PDB entry 4UQJ | electron microscopy, 10.40 A resolution (very low resolution: no residue pairs are listed; an interface is given only as per-side residue counts) | chains B and D of the 4 polymer chains in the assembly

Chain B (and D):
Protein: Glutamate receptor 2
Source organism: Rattus norvegicus
Notes: chain D of this document is another copy of the same molecule, construct and numbering; everything in this record applies to it too
UniProtKB: P19491 (GRIA2_RAT); the construct lacks a stretch of the UniProt sequence, so the offset changes along the chain: 7-384 = UniProt 22-399; 385-826 = UniProt 406-847
Sequence (826 residues; each row starts with the number of its first residue; a row labelled like 384A-384F holds insertion residues (384A, then the next letters in order)):
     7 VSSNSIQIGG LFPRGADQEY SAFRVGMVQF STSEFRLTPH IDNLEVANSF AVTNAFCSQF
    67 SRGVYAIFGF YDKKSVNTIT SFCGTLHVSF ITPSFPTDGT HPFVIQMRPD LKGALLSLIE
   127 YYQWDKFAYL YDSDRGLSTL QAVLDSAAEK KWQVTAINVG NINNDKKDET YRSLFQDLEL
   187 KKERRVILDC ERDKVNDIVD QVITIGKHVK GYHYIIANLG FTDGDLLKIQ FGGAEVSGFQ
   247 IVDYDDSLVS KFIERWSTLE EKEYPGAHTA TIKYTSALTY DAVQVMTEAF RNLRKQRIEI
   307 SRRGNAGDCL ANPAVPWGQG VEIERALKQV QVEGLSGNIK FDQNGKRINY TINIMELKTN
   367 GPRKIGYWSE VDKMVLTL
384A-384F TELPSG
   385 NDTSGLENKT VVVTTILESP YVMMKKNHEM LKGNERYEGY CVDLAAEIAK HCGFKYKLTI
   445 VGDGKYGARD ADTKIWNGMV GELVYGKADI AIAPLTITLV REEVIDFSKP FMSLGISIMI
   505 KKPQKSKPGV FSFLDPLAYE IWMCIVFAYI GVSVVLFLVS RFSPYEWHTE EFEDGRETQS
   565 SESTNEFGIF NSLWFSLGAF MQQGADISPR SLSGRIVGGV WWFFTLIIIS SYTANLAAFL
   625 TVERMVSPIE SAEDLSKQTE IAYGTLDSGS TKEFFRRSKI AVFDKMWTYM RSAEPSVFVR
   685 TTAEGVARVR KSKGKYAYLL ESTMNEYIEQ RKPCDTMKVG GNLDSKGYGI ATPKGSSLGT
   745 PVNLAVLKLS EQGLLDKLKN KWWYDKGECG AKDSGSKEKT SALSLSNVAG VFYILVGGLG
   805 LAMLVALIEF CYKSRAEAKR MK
Not modelled in the structure: 7-9, 384A-384F, 385-392, 506-511, 545-567, 587-592, 629-631, 774-789, 818-826 (chain D: 7-9, 384A-384F, 385-392, 506-512, 545-567, 587-592, 629-631, 774-789, 818-826)
Differences from the reference sequence: engineered mutation Glu241 (Asn256 in P19491), Leu382 (Val397 in P19491), Ala589 (Cys610 in P19491); variant Leu758 (Val779 in P19491)
Curated features (UniProtKB/Swiss-Prot):
  - binding site (L-glutamate): Pro478, Thr480, Arg485, Ser654, Thr655, Glu705
  - site: Arg453 (Interaction with the cone snail toxin Con-ikot-ikot), Ile633 (Crucial to convey clamshell closure to channel opening), Arg660 (Interaction with the cone snail toxin Con-ikot-ikot), Lys752 (Interaction with the cone snail toxin Con-ikot-ikot)
  - modified residue (Phosphoserine): Ser662, Ser696
  - lipidation: Cys815 (S-palmitoyl cysteine)
  - glycosylation (N-linked (GlcNAc...) asparagine): Asn355, Asn385, Asn392
Disulfide bonds: Cys63-Cys315, Cys718-Cys773
Small-molecule neighbours: ZK1 ({[7-morpholin-4-yl-2,3-dioxo-6-(trifluoromethyl)-3,4-dihydroquinoxalin-1(2H)-yl]methyl}phosphonic acid): Glu402, Tyr405, Tyr450, Pro478, Leu479, Thr480, Arg485, Gly653, Ser654, Thr686, Glu705, Thr707, Met708, Tyr732

How chain B and chain D interact:
At this resolution (10 A) residue pairs are not listed: 4 residues of chain B and 4 of chain D lie at the interface.

Overview:
Chain B and chain D each contribute 4 residues to their interface. Chain B binds compound ZK1. From UniProt: 6
L-glutamate-binding residues on chain B.
Both chains are Glutamate receptor 2 (Rattus norvegicus). Entry 4UQJ (Cryo-EM density map of GluA2em in
complex with ZK200775) was determined by electron microscopy (same publication as 4UQ6, 4UQK and 4UQQ).
